PDB entry 3M8P | X-ray diffraction, 2.67 A resolution | chains A and B

== Chain A ==
Protein: Reverse transcriptase/ribonuclease H
Source organism: Human immunodeficiency virus type 1
Notes: EC 2.7.7.49, 2.7.7.7, 3.1.26.4
UniProt: P04585 (POL_HV1H2); residues 1-561 here correspond to UniProt positions 588-1148 (UniProt number = residue number + 587)
Amino-acid sequence (561 residues; row label = number of the first residue in the row):
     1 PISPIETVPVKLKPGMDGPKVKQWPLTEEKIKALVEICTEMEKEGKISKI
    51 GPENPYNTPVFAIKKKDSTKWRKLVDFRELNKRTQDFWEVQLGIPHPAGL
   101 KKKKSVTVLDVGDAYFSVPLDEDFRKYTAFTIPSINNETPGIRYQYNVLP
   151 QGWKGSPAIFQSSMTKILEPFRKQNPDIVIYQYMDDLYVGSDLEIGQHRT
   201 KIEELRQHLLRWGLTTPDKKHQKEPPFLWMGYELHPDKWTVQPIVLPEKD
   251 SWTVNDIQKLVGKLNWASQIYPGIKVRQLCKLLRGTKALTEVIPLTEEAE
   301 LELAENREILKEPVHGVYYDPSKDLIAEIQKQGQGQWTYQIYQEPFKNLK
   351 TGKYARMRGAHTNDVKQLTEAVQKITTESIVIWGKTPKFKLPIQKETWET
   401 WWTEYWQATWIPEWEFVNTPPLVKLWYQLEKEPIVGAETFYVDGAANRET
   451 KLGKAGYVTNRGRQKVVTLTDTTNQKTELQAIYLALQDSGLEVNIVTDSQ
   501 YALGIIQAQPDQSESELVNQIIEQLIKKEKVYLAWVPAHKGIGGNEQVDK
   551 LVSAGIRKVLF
Unresolved in the structure: 65-68, 556-561
Residues lining bound ligands: Etravine (65B; 4-({6-amino-5-bromo-2-[(4-cyanophenyl)amino]pyrimidin-4-yl}oxy)-3,5-dimethylbenzonitrile): Leu100, Lys101, Lys102, Lys103, Val106, Val108, Val179, Ile180, Tyr181, Tyr188, Val189, Gly190, Phe227, Trp229, Leu234, His235, Pro236, Tyr318
Swiss-Prot annotation at these positions:
  - region: Phe227 to His235 (RT 'primer grip')
  - motif: Trp398 to Trp414 (Tryptophan repeat motif)
  - binding site (Mg(2+)): Asp110, Asp185, Asp186, Asp443, Glu478, Asp498, Asp549
  - site: Trp401 (Essential for RT p66/p51 heterodimerization), Trp414 (Essential for RT p66/p51 heterodimerization), Phe440, Tyr441 (Cleavage), Leu560, Phe561 (Cleavage)

== Chain B ==
Protein: p51 RT
Source organism: Human immunodeficiency virus type 1
UniProt: P04585 (POL_HV1H2); residues 1-440 here correspond to UniProt positions 588-1027 (UniProt number = residue number + 587)
Amino-acid sequence (440 residues; each row starts with the number of its first residue):
     1 PISPIETVPVKLKPGMDGPKVKQWPLTEEKIKALVEICTEMEKEGKISKI
    51 GPENPYNTPVFAIKKKDSTKWRKLVDFRELNKRTQDFWEVQLGIPHPAGL
   101 KKKKSVTVLDVGDAYFSVPLDEDFRKYTAFTIPSINNETPGIRYQYNVLP
   151 QGWKGSPAIFQSSMTKILEPFRKQNPDIVIYQYMDDLYVGSDLEIGQHRT
   201 KIEELRQHLLRWGLTTPDKKHQKEPPFLWMGYELHPDKWTVQPIVLPEKD
   251 SWTVNDIQKLVGKLNWASQIYPGIKVRQLCKLLRGTKALTEVIPLTEEAE
   301 LELAENREILKEPVHGVYYDPSKDLIAEIQKQGQGQWTYQIYQEPFKNLK
   351 TGKYARMRGAHTNDVKQLTEAVQKITTESIVIWGKTPKFKLPIQKETWET
   401 WWTEYWQATWIPEWEFVNTPPLVKLWYQLEKEPIVGAETF
Unresolved in the structure: 1-4, 65-67, 215-228, 356-361, 429-440
Swiss-Prot annotation at these positions:
  - region: Phe227 to His235 (RT 'primer grip')
  - motif: Trp398 to Trp414 (Tryptophan repeat motif)
  - binding site (Mg(2+)): Asp110, Asp185, Asp186
  - site: Trp401 (Essential for RT p66/p51 heterodimerization), Trp414 (Essential for RT p66/p51 heterodimerization), Phe440 (Cleavage)

== Interface between chain A and chain B ==
Pairs across the interface (102; chain A residue first):
  Val8(A) with Glu53(B)
  Pro9(A) with Glu53(B)
  Gln85(A) with Glu53(B), hydrogen bond (side chain-backbone)
  Asp86(A) with Lys20(B), salt bridge; Pro55(B)
  Phe87(A) with Pro52(B); Glu53(B); Pro55(B)
  Trp88(A) with Pro52(B), hydrogen bond (backbone-backbone); Asn54(B); Pro55(B); Asn57(B); Thr131(B); Arg143(B)
  Gln91(A) with Asn137(B), hydrogen bond (side chain-backbone); Thr139(B); Pro140(B)
  Gly93(A) with Asn137(B)
  Ile94(A) with Asn137(B)
  Pro95(A) with Asn136(B); Asn137(B)
  His96(A) with Asn136(B), hydrogen bond (backbone-side chain)
  Gly99(A) with Asn136(B); Glu138(B)
  Leu100(A) with Asn136(B); Glu138(B)
  Ser162(A) with Pro52(B)
  Thr165(A) with Pro140(B)
  Glu169(A) with Lys49(B), salt bridge
  Tyr181(A) with Asn137(B); Glu138(B)
  Arg358(A) with Gln394(B); Glu396(B), salt bridge
  Glu370(A) with Gln394(B)
  Gln373(A) with Gln394(B); Glu396(B); Thr397(B); Thr400(B), hydrogen bond; Trp401(B)
  Thr376(A) with Thr400(B)
  Thr377(A) with Trp24(B)
  Ile380(A) with Pro25(B), hydrophobic; Leu26(B)
  Val381(A) with Pro25(B), hydrophobic; Asn136(B), hydrogen bond (backbone-backbone)
  Ile382(A) with Ile135(B); Asn136(B)
  Trp383(A) with Ile135(B)
  Gly384(A) with Thr27(B); Glu28(B), hydrogen bond (backbone-backbone)
  Trp402(A) with Lys331(B), hydrogen bond (backbone-side chain); Asp364(B)
  Tyr405(A) with Lys331(B)
  Trp406(A) with Lys331(B); Asn418(B); Thr419(B)
  Gln407(A) with Lys331(B), hydrogen bond (backbone-side chain); Pro392(B); Ile393(B); Gln394(B); Asn418(B)
  Ala408(A) with Lys331(B); Asp364(B); Pro392(B), hydrogen bond (backbone-backbone); Ile393(B)
  Thr409(A) with Asp364(B), hydrogen bond (backbone-side chain)
  Trp410(A) with Asn363(B); Val365(B), hydrophobic; Tyr405(B)
  Pro433(A) with Asn255(B)
  Ile434(A) with Thr290(B)
  Val435(A) with Thr290(B)
  Thr439(A) with Ala288(B); Leu289(B)
  Tyr441(A) with Gln258(B), hydrogen bond; Lys287(B), hydrogen bond (side chain-backbone)
  Val458(A) with Thr286(B)
  Thr459(A) with Thr286(B)
  Asn460(A) with Thr286(B); Lys287(B); Ala288(B)
  Asn494(A) with Leu289(B)
  Gln500(A) with Pro420(B); Leu422(B)
  Leu503(A) with Leu422(B), hydrophobic
  Gln507(A) with Pro421(B)
  Tyr532(A) with Asn255(B), hydrogen bond
  Trp535(A) with Leu422(B), hydrophobic; Trp426(B), hydrophobic
  Val536(A) with Gln258(B)
  Pro537(A) with Gly262(B); Asn265(B)
  Lys540(A) with Asn265(B); Cys280(B)
  Gly541(A) with Cys280(B)
  Ile542(A) with Leu283(B), hydrophobic
  Gly543(A) with Leu283(B), hydrogen bond (backbone-backbone); Arg284(B); Gly285(B)
  Gly544(A) with Gly285(B), hydrogen bond (backbone-backbone); Thr286(B)
  Gln547(A) with Thr286(B)
Interface residues without a listed pair, chain A (68 interface residues in all): Leu92, Ala158, Ile159, Lys166, Arg172, Gln182, Thr386, Thr403, Pro412, Val496, Gly504, Ala534
Interface residues without a listed pair, chain B (60 interface residues in all): Gly51, Tyr56, Pro133, Val254, Val261, Gly333, Trp337, Leu368, Lys424

== In short ==
Chain A and chain B form an interface of 68 and 60 residues respectively, with 16 hydrogen bonds and 3 salt
bridges. Polar pairs include Asp86(A)-Lys20(B), Glu169(A)-Lys49(B) and Arg358(A)-Glu396(B). Ligands of chain
A: Etravine.
Chain A is Reverse transcriptase/ribonuclease H and chain B is p51 RT, both from Human immunodeficiency virus
type 1; the structure, HIV-1 RT with NNRTI TMC-125, was determined by X-ray diffraction together with 3NBP and
3M8Q from the same study.
